6JD1 - chains G and H of the 12 polymer chains in the assembly; structure by electron microscopy, 3.38 A resolution.

[Chain G (and H)]
Name: Putative ketol-acid reductoisomerase 2
Source organism: Saccharolobus solfataricus (strain ATCC 35092 / DSM 1617 / JCM 11322 / P2)
Notes: EC 1.1.1.86; chain H of this document is another copy of the same molecule, construct and numbering; everything in this record applies to it too
UniProtKB: Q97YJ9 (ILVC2_SACS2); residue numbers follow UniProt; this construct covers 1-333
Sequence (333 residues; numbered 1 to 333; the number before each row is that of its first residue):
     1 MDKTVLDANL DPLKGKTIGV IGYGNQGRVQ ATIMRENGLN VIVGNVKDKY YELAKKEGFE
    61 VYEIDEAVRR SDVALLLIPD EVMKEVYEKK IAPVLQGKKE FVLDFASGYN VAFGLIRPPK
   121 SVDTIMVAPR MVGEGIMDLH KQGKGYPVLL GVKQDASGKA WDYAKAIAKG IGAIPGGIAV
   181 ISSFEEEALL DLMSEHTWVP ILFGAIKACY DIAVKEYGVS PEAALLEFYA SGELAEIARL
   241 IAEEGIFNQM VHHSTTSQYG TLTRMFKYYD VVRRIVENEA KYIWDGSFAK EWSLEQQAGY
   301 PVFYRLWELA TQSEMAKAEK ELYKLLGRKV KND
Unresolved in the structure: 1, 332-333 (chain H: 1-2, 332-333)
Metal / ion sites: Mg2+ site 1: Asp191, Glu195 (together with cyclopropane-1,1-dicarboxylic acid); Mg2+ site 2: Asp191 (together with cyclopropane-1,1-dicarboxylic acid)
Small-molecule neighbours:
  - cyclopropane-1,1-dicarboxylic acid (9TY): Arg130, Asp191, Glu195
  - NADH (NAI; 1,4-dihydronicotinamide adenine dinucleotide): Gly22, Tyr23, Gly24, Asn25, Gln26, Asn45, Val46, Tyr50, Leu77, Ile78, Pro79, Asp80, Val82, Ala106, Ser107, Met131, Val132

[Chain G / chain H interface]
Contacting residue pairs - 153 pairs, chain G then chain H:
  Lys3(G) with Ser220(H)
  Glu81(G) with Ser254(H); Thr255(H); Thr256(H), hydrogen bond
  Arg130(G) with Leu226(H); Glu227(H), salt bridge; Glu233(H)
  Met131(G) with Glu233(H), hydrogen bond (backbone-side chain)
  Pro147(G) with Leu226(H), hydrophobic
  Leu149(G) with Leu226(H), hydrophobic
  Ile178(G) with Leu325(H), hydrophobic
  Val180(G) with Ala223(H), hydrophobic; Leu226(H), hydrophobic
  Glu186(G) with Gly218(H); Val219(H)
  Leu190(G) with Ala224(H), hydrophobic
  Met193(G) with Cys209(H)
  Ser194(G) with Glu227(H), hydrogen bond
  Glu195(G) with Ser257(H), hydrogen bond; Gly260(H); Thr261(H), hydrogen bond (backbone-side chain)
  His196(G) with Arg264(H)
  Thr197(G) with Cys209(H), hydrogen bond
  Trp198(G) with Leu202(H), hydrophobic; Ala205(H), hydrophobic; Phe228(H); Leu234(H), hydrophobic
  Pro200(G) with Thr261(H); Met265(H)
  Ile201(G) with Ile201(H), hydrophobic
  Leu202(G) with Trp198(H), hydrophobic
  Phe203(G) with Met265(H), hydrophobic
  Gly204(G) with Tyr269(H)
  Ala205(G) with Trp198(H), hydrophobic
  Lys207(G) with Met265(H); Phe266(H); Tyr269(H), hydrogen bond (backbone-side chain)
  Ala208(G) with Tyr269(H)
  Cys209(G) with Met193(H), hydrophobic; Thr197(H), hydrogen bond; Val276(H), hydrophobic
  Asp211(G) with Tyr269(H)
  Ile212(G) with Arg273(H)
  Glu216(G) with Arg273(H), salt bridge; Glu277(H)
  Tyr217(G) with Lys281(H); Trp284(H), hydrophobic
  Gly218(G) with Glu186(H)
  Glu222(G) with Val180(H)
  Ala223(G) with Val180(H), hydrophobic
  Ala224(G) with Leu190(H), hydrophobic
  Leu226(G) with Arg130(H); Pro147(H), hydrophobic; Val180(H), hydrophobic
  Glu227(G) with Arg130(H), salt bridge; Ser194(H)
  Tyr229(G) with Ile241(H), hydrophobic; Ile246(H), hydrophobic
  Ser231(G) with Ala242(H)
  Gly232(G) with Ala242(H)
  Glu233(G) with Arg130(H); Met131(H), hydrogen bond (side chain-backbone)
  Leu234(G) with Trp198(H), hydrophobic; Ala238(H), hydrophobic
  Ala235(G) with Ala235(H); Ala238(H)
  Ala238(G) with Ala235(H), hydrophobic
  Arg239(G) with Ala235(H)
  Ile241(G) with Tyr229(H), hydrophobic; Tyr323(H), hydrogen bond (backbone-side chain)
  Ala242(G) with Tyr323(H), hydrogen bond (backbone-side chain); Arg328(H), hydrogen bond (backbone-side chain)
  Glu243(G) with Tyr323(H); Arg328(H)
  Gly245(G) with Tyr323(H), hydrogen bond (backbone-side chain)
  Ile246(G) with Tyr229(H), hydrophobic; Met315(H), hydrophobic; Glu319(H)
  Phe247(G) with Trp307(H); Ala310(H), hydrophobic; Met315(H), hydrophobic
  Asn248(G) with Lys331(H)
  Val251(G) with Trp307(H), hydrophobic
  Ser254(G) with Glu81(H)
  Thr255(G) with Glu81(H); Trp292(H)
  Thr256(G) with Glu81(H), hydrogen bond; Glu195(H); Trp292(H)
  Ser257(G) with Glu195(H), hydrogen bond
  Gln258(G) with Phe303(H); Trp307(H), hydrogen bond
  Tyr259(G) with Glu291(H); Trp292(H), hydrophobic; Glu295(H)
  Gly260(G) with Glu195(H); Phe288(H)
  Thr261(G) with Glu195(H), hydrogen bond (side chain-backbone); Pro200(H)
  Leu262(G) with Leu306(H), hydrophobic; Trp307(H)
  Thr263(G) with Leu306(H)
  Arg264(G) with His196(H); Glu279(H), salt bridge; Phe288(H); Glu291(H), salt bridge
  Met265(G) with Pro200(H); Phe203(H), hydrophobic; Lys207(H)
  Phe266(G) with Lys207(H); Leu306(H), hydrophobic
  Tyr268(G) with Ile275(H); Glu279(H), hydrogen bond
  Tyr269(G) with Gly204(H); Lys207(H), hydrogen bond (side chain-backbone); Ala208(H); Asp211(H)
  Arg273(G) with Ile212(H); Glu216(H), salt bridge
  Ile275(G) with Tyr268(H), hydrophobic; Val271(H), hydrophobic
  Val276(G) with Cys209(H), hydrophobic
  Glu277(G) with Ile212(H); Glu216(H)
  Glu279(G) with Arg264(H), salt bridge; Tyr268(H), hydrogen bond
  Lys281(G) with Tyr217(H)
  Tyr282(G) with Arg264(H)
  Trp284(G) with Tyr217(H), hydrophobic
  Phe288(G) with Gly260(H); Arg264(H)
  Glu291(G) with Tyr259(H); Arg264(H), salt bridge
  Trp292(G) with Thr255(H); Thr256(H); Tyr259(H), hydrophobic
  Glu295(G) with Tyr259(H)
  Phe303(G) with Gln258(H)
  Leu306(G) with Leu262(H), hydrophobic; Phe266(H), hydrophobic
  Trp307(G) with Phe247(H); Gln258(H), hydrogen bond; Leu262(H)
  Ala310(G) with Phe247(H)
  Met315(G) with Ile246(H), hydrophobic; Phe247(H), hydrophobic
  Glu319(G) with Ile246(H)
  Tyr323(G) with Ile241(H), hydrogen bond (side chain-backbone); Ala242(H); Gly245(H)
  Arg328(G) with Ala242(H), hydrogen bond (side chain-backbone)
  Lys329(G) with Glu243(H); Glu244(H), salt bridge
Interface residues without a listed pair, chain G (106 interface residues in all): Thr4, Tyr109, Ile181, Leu189, Asp191, Val199, Ile206, Val219, Ser220, Phe228, Ala230, Glu244, Met250, Val271, Val272, Ala280, Val302, Ser313, Leu322
Interface residues without a listed pair, chain H (103 interface residues in all): Thr4, Tyr109, Leu149, Ile178, Ile181, Leu189, Asp191, Val199, Ile206, Glu222, Ala230, Gly232, Met250, Thr263, Lys267, Val272, Ala280, Tyr282, Val302, Leu322, Lys329

[Overview]
106 residues of chain G face 103 of chain H across their interface; the contacts include 23 hydrogen bonds and
9 salt bridges. Among the polar pairs are Arg130(G)-Glu227(H), Glu216(G)-Arg273(H) and Arg264(G)-Glu279(H).
Chain G binds NADH and cyclopropane-1,1-dicarboxylic acid.
Chain G and chain H are both Putative ketol-acid reductoisomerase 2 (Saccharolobus solfataricus (strain ATCC
35092 / DSM 1617 / JCM 11322 / P2)); the structure, Cryo-EM Structure of Sulfolobus solfataricus ketol-acid
reductoisomerase (Sso-KARI) in complex with Mg2+, NADH, and CPD at ..., was determined by electron microscopy
(same publication as 6JD2, 6JCV, 6JCW and 6JCZ).
